PDB entry 7JGA | electron microscopy, 3.20 A resolution | chains D and G of the 20 polymer chains in the assembly

# Chain D
Molecule: ATP synthase subunit beta
Source organism: Mycolicibacterium smegmatis
Notes: EC 7.1.2.2
UniProt: A0A0D6IU77 (A0A0D6IU77_MYCSM); numbering as in UniProt (aligned over 1-475)
Amino-acid sequence (475 residues; row label = number of the first residue in the row):
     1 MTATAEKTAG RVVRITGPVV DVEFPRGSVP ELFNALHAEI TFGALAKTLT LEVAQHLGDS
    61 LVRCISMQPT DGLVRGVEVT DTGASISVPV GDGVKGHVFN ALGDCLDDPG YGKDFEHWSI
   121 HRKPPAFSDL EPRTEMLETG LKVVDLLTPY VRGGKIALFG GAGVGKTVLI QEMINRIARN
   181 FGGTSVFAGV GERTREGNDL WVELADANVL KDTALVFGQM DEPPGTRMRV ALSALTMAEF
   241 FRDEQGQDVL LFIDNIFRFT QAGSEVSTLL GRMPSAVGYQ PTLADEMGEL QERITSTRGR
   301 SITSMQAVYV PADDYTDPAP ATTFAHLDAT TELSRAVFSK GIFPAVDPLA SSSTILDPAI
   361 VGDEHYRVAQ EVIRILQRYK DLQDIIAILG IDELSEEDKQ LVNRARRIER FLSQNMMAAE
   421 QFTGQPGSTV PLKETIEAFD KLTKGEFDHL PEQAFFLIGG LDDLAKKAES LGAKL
Unresolved in the structure: 1-7, 472-475
Ligand contacts: ATP (adenosine-5'-triphosphate): Thr-354, Asp-357, Ile-360

# Chain G
Molecule: ATP synthase gamma chain
Source organism: Mycolicibacterium smegmatis
UniProt: A0A0D6IUE3 (A0A0D6IUE3_MYCSM); numbering as in UniProt (aligned over 1-307)
Amino-acid sequence (307 residues; numbered 1 to 307; the number before each row is that of its first residue):
     1 MAATLRELRG RIRSAGSIKK ITKAQELIAT SRIAKAQARV EAARPYAAEI TNMLTELAGA
    61 SALDHPLLVE RKQPKRAGVL VVSSDRGLCG AYNANVLRRA EELFSLLRDE GKDPVLYVVG
   121 RKALGYFSFR QRTVVESWTG FSERPTYENA REIADTLVNA FMAGADDEGD DAGADGILGV
   181 DELHIVFTEF RSMLSQTAVA RRAAPMEVEY VGEVETGPRT LYSFEPDPET LFDALLPRYI
   241 ATRVYAALLE AAASESASRR RAMKSATDNA DDLIKALTLA ANRERQAQIT QEISEIVGGA
   301 NALAGSK
Unresolved in the structure: 1-3, 165-177, 214-221, 304-307

# Interface between chain D and chain G
Pairs across the interface - 23 pairs, chain D then chain G:
  Met-273(D) / Val-297(G)  hydrophobic
  Met-273(D) / Asn-301(G)
  Pro-274(D) / Ile-293(G)  hydrophobic
  Pro-274(D) / Val-297(G)
  Ala-276(D) / Thr-290(G)  hydrogen bond (backbone-side chain)
  Val-277(D) / Gln-286(G)
  Val-277(D) / Ile-289(G)
  Val-277(D) / Thr-290(G)  hydrogen bond (backbone-side chain)
  Val-277(D) / Ile-293(G)
  Gly-278(D) / Ile-293(G)
  Ala-312(D) / Arg-285(G)
  Asp-314(D) / Asn-282(G)  hydrogen bond
  Asp-314(D) / Arg-285(G)  salt bridge
  Asp-314(D) / Gln-286(G)  hydrogen bond
  Thr-316(D) / Gln-286(G)  hydrogen bond
  Asp-317(D) / Arg-285(G)  salt bridge
  Asp-317(D) / Gln-286(G)
  Asp-384(D) / Leu-27(G)
  Ile-385(D) / Leu-27(G)  hydrophobic
  Ile-388(D) / Leu-27(G)  hydrophobic
  Leu-389(D) / Leu-27(G)
  Leu-389(D) / Thr-30(G)
  Leu-389(D) / Ser-31(G)
Interface residues without a listed pair, chain D (16 interface residues in all): Ser-275, Pro-311, Pro-318
Interface residues without a listed pair, chain G (13 interface residues in all): Lys-23, Arg-260

# Overview
The interface between chain D and chain G involves 16 residues on one side and 13 on the other, with 5
hydrogen bonds and 2 salt bridges. Polar pairs include Asp-314(D)/Arg-285(G), Asp-317(D)/Arg-285(G) and
Ala-276(D)/Thr-290(G). Bound to chain D: ATP.
Chain D is ATP synthase subunit beta and chain G is ATP synthase gamma chain, both from Mycolicibacterium
smegmatis; the structure, Cryo-EM structure of bedaquiline-saturated Mycobacterium smegmatis ATP synthase
rotational state 3, was determined by electron microscopy (same publication as 7JG5, 7JG6, 7JG7, 7JG8, 7JG9,
7JGB and 7JGC).
